PDB entry 6XSW | X-ray diffraction, 2.98 A resolution | chains A and C of the 3 polymer chains in the assembly

[Chain A]
Molecule: Anti-N3 Fab Heavy Chain
From: Rattus norvegicus
Notes: antibody fragment or engineered binder
Amino-acid sequence (231 residues; each row starts with the number of its first residue; a row labelled like 82A-82C holds insertion residues (82A, then the next letters in order)):
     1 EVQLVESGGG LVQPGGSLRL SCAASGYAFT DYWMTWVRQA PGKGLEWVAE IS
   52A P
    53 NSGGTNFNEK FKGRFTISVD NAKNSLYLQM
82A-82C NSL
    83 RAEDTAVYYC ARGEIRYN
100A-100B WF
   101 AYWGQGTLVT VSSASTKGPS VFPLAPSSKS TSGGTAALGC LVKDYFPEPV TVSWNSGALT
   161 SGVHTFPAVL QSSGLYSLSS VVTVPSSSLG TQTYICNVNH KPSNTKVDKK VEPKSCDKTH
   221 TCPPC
Unresolved in the structure: 129-133, 215-225
Disulfides: Cys-22/Cys-92, Cys-140/Cys-196

[Chain C]
Molecule: Neurogenic locus notch homolog protein 3
From: Homo sapiens
UniProt: Q9UM47 (NOTC3_HUMAN); residues 1379-1635 here correspond to UniProt positions 1378-1634 (UniProt number = residue number - 1)
Amino-acid sequence (280 residues; numbered 1342 to 1635; 14 numbers in that range are skipped by the numbering (no residue carries them; nothing is unmodelled there); the number before each row is that of its first residue):
  1342 METDTLLLWV LLLWVPGSTG GSGHHHHHHG ENLYFQSAPE VSEEPRCPRA ACQAKRGDQR
  1402 CDRECNSPGC GWDGGDCSLS VGDPWRQCEA LQCWRLFNNS RCDPACSSPA CLYDNFDCHA
  1462 GGRERTCNPV YEKYCADHFA DGRCDQGCNT EECGWDGLDC ASEVPALLAR GVLVLTVLLP
  1522 PEELLRSSAD FLQRLSAILR TSLRFRLDAH GQAMVFPYHR P
  1577 EVIGSVVMLE IDNRLCLQSP ENDHCFPDAQ SAADYLGALS AVERLDFPYP LRDVRGEPL
Unresolved in the structure: 1342-1389, 1462-1464, 1504, 1579, 1594-1599, 1635
Differences from the reference sequence: expression tag (1342-1378)
Disulfides: Cys-1393/Cys-1406, Cys-1402/Cys-1418, Cys-1429/Cys-1452, Cys-1434/Cys-1447, Cys-1443/Cys-1459, Cys-1468/Cys-1494, Cys-1476/Cys-1489, Cys-1485/Cys-1501, Cys-1592/Cys-1601
Glycans and other covalent adducts: N-acetylglucosamine (NAG) linked to Asn-1439
Bound ions: Ca2+ site 1: Lys-1396, Asp-1399, Arg-1401, Asp-1403, Asp-1414, Asp-1417; Ca2+ site 2: Leu-1437, Asn-1440, Arg-1442, Asp-1444, Asp-1455, Asp-1458; Ca2+ site 3: His-1479, Asp-1482, Arg-1484, Asp-1486, Asp-1497, Asp-1500
Swiss-Prot annotation at these positions:
  - glycosylation: Asn-1439 (N-linked (GlcNAc...) asparagine)

[Interface between chain A and chain C]
Contacting residue pairs - 24 pairs, chain A then chain C:
  Asp-31(A) / His-1560(C)  salt bridge
  Tyr-32(A) / Glu-1577(C)
  Trp-33(A) / Asp-1399(C)  hydrogen bond (side chain-backbone)
  Trp-33(A) / Arg-1401(C)
  Glu-50(A) / Arg-1401(C)  salt bridge
  Asn-58(A) / Lys-1396(C)
  Asn-58(A) / Arg-1401(C)
  Asn-58(A) / Asp-1403(C)  hydrogen bond
  Ile-97(A) / Gln-1400(C)
  Ile-97(A) / Leu-1519(C)
  Ile-97(A) / Arg-1628(C)
  Arg-98(A) / Gln-1400(C)
  Arg-98(A) / Arg-1401(C)
  Arg-98(A) / Asp-1417(C)  hydrogen bond (side chain-backbone)
  Arg-98(A) / Cys-1418(C)
  Arg-98(A) / Leu-1420(C)
  Arg-98(A) / Ser-1616(C)  hydrogen bond
  Arg-98(A) / Leu-1627(C)
  Arg-98(A) / Arg-1628(C)
  Tyr-99(A) / Leu-1519(C)  hydrophobic
  Tyr-99(A) / Pro-1626(C)  hydrophobic
  Tyr-99(A) / Leu-1627(C)  hydrogen bond (side chain-backbone)
  Asn-100(A) / Arg-1401(C)  hydrogen bond
  Trp-100A(A) / Pro-1626(C)  hydrophobic
Interface residues without a listed pair, chain A (12 interface residues in all): Ser-54, Thr-57
Interface residues without a listed pair, chain C (17 interface residues in all): Gly-1416, Ser-1419

[In short]
12 residues of chain A face 17 of chain C across their interface, with 6 hydrogen bonds and 2 salt bridges.
Among the polar pairs are Asp-31(A)/His-1560(C), Glu-50(A)/Arg-1401(C) and Trp-33(A)/Asp-1399(C).
N-acetylglucosamine is covalently linked to Asn-1439(C).
Chain A is Anti-N3 Fab Heavy Chain (Rattus norvegicus) and chain C is Neurogenic locus notch homolog protein 3
(Homo sapiens); the structure, Structure of the Notch3 NRR in complex with an antibody Fab Fragment, was
determined by X-ray diffraction.
